7NS5 - chains D and B of the 4 polymer chains in the assembly; structure by X-ray diffraction, 1.95 A resolution.

== Chain D (and B) ==
Protein: Fructose-1,6-bisphosphatase
Organism: Saccharomyces cerevisiae (strain ATCC 204508 / S288c)
Notes: EC 3.1.3.11; chain B of this document is another copy of the same molecule, construct and numbering; everything in this record applies to it too
UniProtKB: P09201 (F16P_YEAST); numbering as in UniProt (aligned over 1-348)
Chain sequence (354 residues; row label = number of the first residue in the row):
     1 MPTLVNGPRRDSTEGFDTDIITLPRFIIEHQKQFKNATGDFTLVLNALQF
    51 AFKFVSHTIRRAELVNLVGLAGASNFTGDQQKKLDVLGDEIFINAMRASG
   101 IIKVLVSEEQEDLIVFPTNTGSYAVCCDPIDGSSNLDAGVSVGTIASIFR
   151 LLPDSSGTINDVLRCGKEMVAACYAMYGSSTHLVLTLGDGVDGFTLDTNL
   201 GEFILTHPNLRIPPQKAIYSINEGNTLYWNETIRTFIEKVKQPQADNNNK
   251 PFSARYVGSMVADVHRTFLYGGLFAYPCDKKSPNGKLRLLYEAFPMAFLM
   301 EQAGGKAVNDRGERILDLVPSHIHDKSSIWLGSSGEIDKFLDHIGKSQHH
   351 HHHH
Unresolved in the structure: 1-18, 31-40, 73-82, 119-120, 152-162, 246-249, 346-354 (chain B: 1-19, 72-82, 119-121, 346-354)
Differences from the reference sequence: expression tag (349-354)
Curated features (UniProtKB/Swiss-Prot):
  - motif: P2 to V5 (Pro/N-degron)
  - binding site (AMP): I27 to Q31, T38 to T42, S122, Y123, R150
  - binding site (Mg(2+)): D79, E108, D128, I130, D131, E292
  - binding site (substrate): D131 to S134, N222 to N225, R255 to M260, Y276, K286 to R288
  - modified residue: S12 (Phosphoserine)
Ion coordination: Mg2+ site 1: E108, D128, D131, E292 (together with phosphate ion); Mg2+ site 2: D128, I130 (together with phosphate ion)
Reported in the primary citation:
  - post-translational modification sites: K32, K35, K280, K281
  - mutagenesis - K32R/K35R: increased stability
  - mutagenesis - K32A/K35A/K280A/K281A: unchanged catalytic activity
  - allosteric site: K32, K35

== How chain D and chain B interact ==
Residue-residue contacts (18):
  F54(D) with G69(B); L70(B); A71(B)
  V65(D) with L70(B), hydrophobic
  G69(D) with F54(B)
  L70(D) with F54(B); L87(B), hydrophobic; I91(B)
  A71(D) with F54(B); E90(B); I91(B), hydrophobic; N94(B), hydrogen bond (backbone-side chain)
  G72(D) with F54(B)
  E90(D) with A71(B)
  I91(D) with L70(B); A71(B)
  N94(D) with A71(B), hydrogen bond (side chain-backbone)
  N199(D) with N199(B)
Also at the interface, not in a pair above, chain D (11 interface residues in all): L87
Also at the interface, not in a pair above, chain B (10 interface residues in all): V68

== In short ==
11 residues of chain D and 10 residues of chain B are in contact, with 2 hydrogen bonds. Its one
hydrogen-bonded contact is A71(D)-N94(B). From UniProt: 13 AMP-binding residues, 6 Mg2+-binding residues and
18 substrate-binding residues on chain D. The paper reports that K32R/K35R of chain D increase stability; an
allosteric site at K32(D) and K35(D).
Chain D and chain B are both Fructose-1,6-bisphosphatase (Saccharomyces cerevisiae (strain ATCC 204508 /
S288c)); the structure, Structure of yeast Fbp1 (Fructose-1,6-bisphosphatase 1), was determined by X-ray
diffraction, deposited together with 7NS3, 7NS4, 7NSB and 7NSC.
